PDB entry 1YNJ | X-ray diffraction, 3.20 A resolution | chains C and J of the 6 polymer chains in the assembly

== Chain C ==
Protein: DNA-directed RNA polymerase beta chain
From: Thermus aquaticus
Notes: EC 2.7.7.6
Reference sequence: Q9KWU7 (RPOB_THEAQ); numbering as in UniProt (aligned over 1-1119)
Amino-acid sequence (1119 residues; each row starts with the number of its first residue):
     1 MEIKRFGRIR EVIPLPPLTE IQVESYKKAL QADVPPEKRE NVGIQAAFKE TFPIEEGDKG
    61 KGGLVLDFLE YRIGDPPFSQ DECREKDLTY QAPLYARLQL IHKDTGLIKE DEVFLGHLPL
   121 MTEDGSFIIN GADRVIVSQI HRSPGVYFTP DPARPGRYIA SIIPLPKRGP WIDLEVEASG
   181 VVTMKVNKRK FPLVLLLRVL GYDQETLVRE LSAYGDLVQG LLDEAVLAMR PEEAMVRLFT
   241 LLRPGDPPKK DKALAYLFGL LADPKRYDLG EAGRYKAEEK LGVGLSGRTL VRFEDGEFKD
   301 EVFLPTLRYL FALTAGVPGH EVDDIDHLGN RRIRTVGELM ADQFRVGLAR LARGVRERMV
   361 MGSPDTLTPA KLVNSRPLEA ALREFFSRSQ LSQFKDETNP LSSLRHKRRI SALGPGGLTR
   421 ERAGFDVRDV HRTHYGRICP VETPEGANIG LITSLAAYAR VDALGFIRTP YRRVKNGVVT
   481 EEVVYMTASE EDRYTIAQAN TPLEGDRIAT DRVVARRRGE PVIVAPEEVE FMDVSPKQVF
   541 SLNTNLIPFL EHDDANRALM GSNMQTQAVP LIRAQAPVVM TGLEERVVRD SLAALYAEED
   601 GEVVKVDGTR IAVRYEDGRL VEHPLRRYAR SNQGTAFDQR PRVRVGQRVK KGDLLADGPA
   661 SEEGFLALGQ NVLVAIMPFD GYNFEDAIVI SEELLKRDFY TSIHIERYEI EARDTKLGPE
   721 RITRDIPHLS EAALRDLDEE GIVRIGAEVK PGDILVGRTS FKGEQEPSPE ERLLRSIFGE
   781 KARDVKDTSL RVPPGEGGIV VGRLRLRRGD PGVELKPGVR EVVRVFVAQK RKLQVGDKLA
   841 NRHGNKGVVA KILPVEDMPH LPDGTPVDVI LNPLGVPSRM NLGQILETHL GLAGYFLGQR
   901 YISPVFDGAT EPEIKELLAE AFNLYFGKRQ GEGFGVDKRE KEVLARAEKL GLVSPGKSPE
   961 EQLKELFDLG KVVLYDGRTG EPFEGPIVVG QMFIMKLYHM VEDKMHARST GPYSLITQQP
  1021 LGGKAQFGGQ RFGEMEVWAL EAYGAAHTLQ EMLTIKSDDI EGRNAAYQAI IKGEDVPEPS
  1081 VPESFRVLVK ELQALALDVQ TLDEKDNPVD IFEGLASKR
Unresolved in the structure: 1115-1119
Residues lining bound ligands: sorangicin a (SRN): Arg134, Val137, Gln390, Leu391, Ser392, Gln393, Phe394, Asp396, Arg405, His406, Arg409, Ser411, Leu413, Gly414, Pro444, Asn448, Ile452, Thr566, Gln633

== Chain J ==
Protein: DNA-directed RNA polymerase beta' chain
From: Thermus aquaticus
Notes: EC 2.7.7.6
Reference sequence: Q9KWU6 (RPOC_THEAQ); numbering as in UniProt (aligned over 1-1524)
Amino-acid sequence (1524 residues; row label = number of the first residue in the row):
     1 MKKEVRKVRI ALASPEKIRS WSYGEVEKPE TINYRTLKPE RDGLFDERIF GPIKDYECAC
    61 GKYKRQRFEG KVCERCGVEV TRSIVRRYRM GHIELATPAA HIWFVKDVPS KIGTLLDLSA
   121 TELEQVLYFN KYIVLDPKGA VLDGVPVEKR QLLTDEEYRE LRYGKQETYP LPAGVDALVK
   181 DGEEVVKGQE LAPGVVSRMD GVALYRFPRR VRVDYLRKER AALRIPLSAW VEKEAYRPGE
   241 VLAELSEPYL FRAEESGVVE LKDLAEGHLI YLRQEEEVVA RYFLPAGMTP LVVEGEIVEV
   301 GQPLAEGKGL LRLPRHMTAK EVEAEEEGDS VHLTLFLEWT EPKDYKVAPH MNVIVPEGAK
   361 VQAGEKIVAA IDPEEEVIAE AEGVVHLHEP ASILVVKARV YPFEDDVEVT TGDRVAPGDV
   421 LADGGKVKSE IYGRVEVDLV RNVVRVVESY DIDARMGAEA IQELLKELDL EKLERELLEE
   481 MKHPSRARRA KARKRLEVVR AFLDSGNRPE WMILEAVPVL PPDLRPMVQV DGGRFATSDL
   541 NDLYRRLINR NNRLKKLLAQ GAPEIIIRNE KRMLQEAVDA VIDNGRRGSP VTNPGSERPL
   601 RSLTDILSGK QGRFRQNLLG KRVDYSGRSV IVVGPQLKLH QCGLPKRMAL ELFKPFLLKK
   661 MEEKAFAPNV KAARRMLERQ RDIKDEVWDA LEEVIHGKVV LLNRAPTLHR LGIQAFQPVL
   721 VEGQSIQLHP LVCEAFNADF DGDQMAVHVP LSSFAQAEAR IQMLSAHNLL SPASGEPLAK
   781 PSRDIILGLY YITQVRKEKK GAGMAFATPE EALAAYERGE VALNAPIVVA GRETSVGRLK
   841 FVFANPDEAL LAVAHGLLDL QDVVTVRYLG RRLETSPGRI LFARIVGEAV GDEKVAQELI
   901 QMDVPQEKNS LKDLVYQAFL RLGMEKTARL LDALKYYGFT LSTTSGITIG IDDAVIPEEK
   961 QRYLEEADRK LRQIEQAYEM GFLTDRERYD QVIQLWTETT EKVTQAVFKN FEENYPFNPL
  1021 YVMAQSGARG NPQQIRQLCG MRGLMQKPSG ETFEVPVRSS FREGLTVLEY FISSHGARKG
  1081 GADTALRTAD SGYLTRKLVD VAHEIVVREA DCGTTNYISV PLFQMDEVTR TLRLRKRSDI
  1141 ESGLYGRVLA REVEALGRRL EEGRYLSLED VHFLIKAAEA GEVREVPVRS PLTCQTRYGV
  1201 CQKCYGYDLS MARPVSIGEA VGVVAAESIG EPGTQLTMRT FHTGGVAVGT DITQGLPRVI
  1261 ELFEARRPKA KAVISEIDGV VRIEEGEDRL SVFVESEGFS KEYKLPKDAR LLVKDGDYVE
  1321 AGQPLTRGAI DPHQLLEAKG PEAVERYLVD EIQKVYRAQG VKLHDKHIEI VVRQMLKYVE
  1381 VTDPGDSRLL EGQVLEKWDV EALNERLIAE GKVPVAWKPL LMGVTKSALS TKSWLSAASF
  1441 QNTTHVLTEA AIAGKKDELI GLKENVILGR LIPAGTGSDF VRFTQVVDQR TLKAIEEARK
  1501 EAVEAKEKEA PRRPVRREQP GKGL
Unresolved in the structure: 1-1252, 1502-1524
Swiss-Prot annotation at these positions:
  - binding site (Zn(2+)): Cys58, Cys60, Cys73, Cys76, Cys1112, Cys1194, Cys1201, Cys1204
  - binding site (Mg(2+)): Asp739, Asp741, Asp743

== Interface between chain C and chain J ==
Residue-residue contacts (25; chain C residue first):
  Glu1041(C) - Leu1462(J)
  Glu1041(C) - Lys1463(J)  salt bridge
  Glu1041(C) - Val1466(J)
  Glu1041(C) - Ile1472(J)
  Gly1044(C) - Ala1474(J)
  Gly1044(C) - Gly1475(J)
  Gly1044(C) - Thr1476(J)  hydrogen bond (backbone-side chain)
  Ala1046(C) - Leu1471(J)
  Ala1046(C) - Ile1472(J)  hydrophobic
  Ala1046(C) - Ala1474(J)
  Ala1046(C) - Thr1476(J)  hydrogen bond (backbone-side chain)
  Ala1046(C) - Gly1477(J)
  His1047(C) - Leu1471(J)
  Leu1049(C) - Val1466(J)  hydrophobic
  Leu1049(C) - Ile1472(J)  hydrophobic
  Gln1050(C) - Gly1469(J)  hydrogen bond (side chain-backbone)
  Gln1050(C) - Leu1471(J)
  Leu1053(C) - Val1466(J)  hydrophobic
  Pro1082(C) - Leu1468(J)
  Pro1082(C) - Gly1469(J)
  Pro1082(C) - Arg1470(J)
  Ser1084(C) - Leu1468(J)
  Phe1085(C) - Leu1468(J)  hydrogen bond (backbone-backbone)
  Leu1097(C) - Ala1451(J)  hydrophobic
  Asp1106(C) - Lys1456(J)  salt bridge
Interface residues without a listed pair, chain C (18 interface residues in all): Val1037, Ala1045, Thr1054, Leu1088, Leu1092, Val1099
Interface residues without a listed pair, chain J (17 interface residues in all): Trp1434, Leu1447, Ile1467

== Summary ==
The interface between chain C and chain J involves 18 residues on one side and 17 on the other, with 4
hydrogen bonds and 2 salt bridges. Polar contacts include Glu1041(C)-Lys1463(J), Asp1106(C)-Lys1456(J) and
Gly1044(C)-Thr1476(J). Bound to chain C: sorangicin a.
Here chain C is DNA-directed RNA polymerase beta chain and chain J is DNA-directed RNA polymerase beta' chain,
both from Thermus aquaticus. Entry 1YNJ (Taq RNA polymerase-Sorangicin complex) was determined by X-ray
diffraction, deposited together with 1YNN.
